Entry 7TAD (electron microscopy, 3.60 A resolution); this record covers chains C and D of the 4 polymer chains in the assembly.

[Chain C (and D)]
Molecule: Transcription factor TGA3
From: Arabidopsis thaliana
Notes: chain D of this document is another copy of the same molecule, construct and numbering; everything in this record applies to it too
Reference sequence: Q39234 (TGA3_ARATH); residue numbers follow UniProt; this construct covers 87-384
Chain sequence (323 residues; numbered 84 to 406; the number before each row is that of its first residue):
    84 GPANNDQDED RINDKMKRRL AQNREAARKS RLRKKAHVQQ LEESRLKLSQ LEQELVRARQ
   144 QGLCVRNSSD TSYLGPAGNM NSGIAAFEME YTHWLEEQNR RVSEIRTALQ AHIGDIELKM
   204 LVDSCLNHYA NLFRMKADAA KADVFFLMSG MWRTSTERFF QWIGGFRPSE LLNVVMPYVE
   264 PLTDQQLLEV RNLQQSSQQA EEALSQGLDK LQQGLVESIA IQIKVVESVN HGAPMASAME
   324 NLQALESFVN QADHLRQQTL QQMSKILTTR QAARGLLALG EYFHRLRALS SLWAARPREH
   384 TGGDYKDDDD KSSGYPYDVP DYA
Not modelled in the structure: 84-163, 310-314, 379-406 (chain D: 84-163, 308-315, 379-406)
Sequence notes: expression tag (84-86, 385-406)

[Chain C / chain D interface]
Contacting residue pairs (31):
  Phe228(C) - Phe242(D)  hydrophobic
  Met234(C) - Phe229(D)  hydrophobic
  Ser238(C) - Phe228(D)
  Thr239(C) - Ile302(D)
  Arg241(C) - Phe228(D)
  Phe242(C) - Phe228(D)  hydrophobic
  Phe242(C) - Gln295(D)
  Phe242(C) - Leu298(D)  hydrophobic
  Phe242(C) - Val299(D)
  Phe242(C) - Ile302(D)  hydrophobic
  Phe243(C) - Val299(D)
  Phe243(C) - Ile302(D)  hydrophobic
  Phe243(C) - Ala303(D)
  Leu298(C) - Phe242(D)  hydrophobic
  Ile302(C) - Thr239(D)
  Ile302(C) - Phe242(D)  hydrophobic
  Ile302(C) - Phe243(D)  hydrophobic
  Ile302(C) - Leu372(D)  hydrophobic
  Ile306(C) - Tyr365(D)  hydrophobic
  Ile306(C) - Arg368(D)  hydrogen bond (backbone-side chain)
  Ile306(C) - Leu369(D)  hydrophobic
  Ala321(C) - Trp376(D)
  Leu325(C) - Trp376(D)  hydrophobic
  Tyr365(C) - Ile306(D)  hydrophobic
  Arg368(C) - Gln305(D)
  Arg368(C) - Ile306(D)
  Leu369(C) - Ile302(D)  hydrophobic
  Leu369(C) - Ile306(D)  hydrophobic
  Leu372(C) - Ile306(D)  hydrophobic
  Trp376(C) - Ile302(D)  hydrophobic
  Trp376(C) - Ala321(D)
Also at the interface, not in a pair above, chain C (22 interface residues in all): Ser232, Tyr261, Val299, Gln305, Asn324
Also at the interface, not in a pair above, chain D (23 interface residues in all): Ser232, Met234, Ser238, Arg241, Lys307

[Overview]
22 residues of chain C face 23 of chain D across their interface, with 1 hydrogen bond. The hydrogen-bonded
pair is Ile306(C)-Arg368(D).
Both chains are Transcription factor TGA3 (Arabidopsis thaliana). Entry 7TAD (CryoEM structure of the
(NPR1)2-(TGA3)2 complex) was determined by electron microscopy (same publication as 7MK2, 7MK3, 7TAC and
7TAE).
